1H4T - chains A and B; structure by X-ray diffraction, 2.90 A resolution.

== Chain A (and B) ==
Name: Prolyl-tRNA synthetase
Organism: Thermus thermophilus
Notes: EC 6.1.1.15; chain B of this document is another copy of the same molecule, construct and numbering; everything in this record applies to it too
Sequence (477 residues; numbered 1 to 477; the number before each row is that of its first residue):
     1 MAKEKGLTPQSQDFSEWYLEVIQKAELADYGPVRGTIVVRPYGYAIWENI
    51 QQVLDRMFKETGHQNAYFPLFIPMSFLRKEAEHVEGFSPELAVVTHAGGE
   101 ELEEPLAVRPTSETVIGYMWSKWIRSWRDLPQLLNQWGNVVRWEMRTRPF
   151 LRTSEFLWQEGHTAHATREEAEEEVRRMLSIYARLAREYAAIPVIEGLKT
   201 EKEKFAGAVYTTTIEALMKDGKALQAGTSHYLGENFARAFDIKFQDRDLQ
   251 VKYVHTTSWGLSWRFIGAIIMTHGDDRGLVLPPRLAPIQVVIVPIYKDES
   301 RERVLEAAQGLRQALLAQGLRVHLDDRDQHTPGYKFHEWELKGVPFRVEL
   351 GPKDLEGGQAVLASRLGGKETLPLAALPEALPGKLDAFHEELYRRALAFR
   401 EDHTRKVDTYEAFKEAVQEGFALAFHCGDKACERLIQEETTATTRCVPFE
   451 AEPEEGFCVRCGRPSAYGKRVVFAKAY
Unresolved in the structure: 1-4, 78-86
Ion coordination: Zn2+: Cys427, Cys432, Cys458, Cys461
Small-molecule neighbours: proline (PRO): Thr111, Glu113, Arg142, Trp158, Glu160, His162, Phe205, Thr228, His230, Ser258, Trp259, Gly260

== How chain A and chain B interact ==
Contacting residue pairs (106; chain A residue first):
  Asp29(A) - Met119(B)
  Asp29(A) - Trp123(B)  hydrogen bond
  Tyr30(A) - Met119(B)
  Tyr30(A) - Lys122(B)  hydrogen bond (backbone-side chain)
  Gly31(A) - Met119(B)
  Pro32(A) - Pro73(B)  hydrophobic
  Pro32(A) - Phe76(B)  hydrophobic
  Pro32(A) - Val115(B)
  Pro32(A) - Tyr118(B)
  Val33(A) - Pro73(B)  hydrophobic
  Val33(A) - Leu106(B)  hydrophobic
  Thr36(A) - Pro69(B)
  Ile37(A) - Pro69(B)
  Val38(A) - Tyr67(B)
  Val38(A) - Met119(B)  hydrophobic
  Val38(A) - Trp123(B)  hydrophobic
  Val39(A) - Ala66(B)
  Val39(A) - Tyr67(B)  hydrogen bond (backbone-backbone)
  Arg40(A) - Trp123(B)
  Pro41(A) - Gln64(B)
  Pro41(A) - Asn65(B)
  Pro41(A) - Ala66(B)
  Pro41(A) - Leu134(B)  hydrophobic
  Tyr44(A) - Asn65(B)
  Tyr44(A) - Ala66(B)  hydrophobic
  Tyr44(A) - Tyr67(B)  hydrophobic
  Glu48(A) - Asn65(B)  hydrogen bond
  Asn65(A) - Pro41(B)
  Asn65(A) - Tyr44(B)
  Asn65(A) - Glu48(B)  hydrogen bond
  Ala66(A) - Val39(B)
  Ala66(A) - Tyr44(B)
  Tyr67(A) - Val38(B)
  Tyr67(A) - Val39(B)  hydrogen bond (backbone-backbone)
  Tyr67(A) - Tyr44(B)  hydrophobic
  Tyr67(A) - Asn139(B)  hydrogen bond
  Tyr67(A) - Glu155(B)  hydrogen bond
  Tyr67(A) - Leu157(B)
  Pro69(A) - Thr36(B)
  Pro69(A) - Ile37(B)
  Pro69(A) - Val38(B)
  Pro69(A) - Glu155(B)
  Leu70(A) - Asn139(B)
  Leu70(A) - Glu155(B)  hydrogen bond (backbone-side chain)
  Phe71(A) - Val141(B)  hydrophobic
  Phe71(A) - Trp143(B)  hydrophobic
  Pro73(A) - Pro32(B)  hydrophobic
  Pro73(A) - Val33(B)  hydrophobic
  Phe76(A) - Pro32(B)  hydrophobic
  Phe87(A) - Gly99(B)
  Pro89(A) - Gly98(B)  hydrogen bond (backbone-backbone)
  Pro89(A) - Gly99(B)
  Leu91(A) - Ala97(B)
  Leu91(A) - Gly98(B)  hydrogen bond (backbone-backbone)
  Ala92(A) - Phe71(B)  hydrophobic
  Ala92(A) - His96(B)
  Val93(A) - Val94(B)
  Val93(A) - Thr95(B)  hydrogen bond (backbone-backbone)
  Val93(A) - His96(B)  hydrogen bond (backbone-backbone)
  Val94(A) - Ala92(B)
  Val94(A) - Val93(B)
  Val94(A) - Val94(B)  hydrophobic
  Thr95(A) - Val93(B)  hydrogen bond (backbone-backbone)
  Thr95(A) - Thr95(B)  hydrogen bond
  His96(A) - Phe87(B)
  His96(A) - Leu91(B)
  His96(A) - Ala92(B)
  His96(A) - Val93(B)  hydrogen bond (backbone-backbone)
  His96(A) - Thr95(B)
  Ala97(A) - Leu91(B)
  Ala97(A) - Trp143(B)
  Gly98(A) - Pro89(B)  hydrogen bond (backbone-backbone)
  Gly98(A) - Leu91(B)
  Gly98(A) - Trp143(B)
  Gly99(A) - Pro89(B)
  Leu106(A) - Val33(B)  hydrophobic
  Leu106(A) - Trp143(B)  hydrophobic
  Tyr118(A) - Pro32(B)  hydrophobic
  Met119(A) - Asp29(B)
  Met119(A) - Tyr30(B)
  Met119(A) - Val38(B)  hydrophobic
  Lys122(A) - Asp29(B)
  Lys122(A) - Tyr30(B)  hydrogen bond (side chain-backbone)
  Trp123(A) - Asp29(B)  hydrogen bond
  Trp123(A) - Val38(B)  hydrophobic
  Trp123(A) - Arg40(B)
  Arg128(A) - Gln329(B)  hydrogen bond (side chain-backbone)
  Arg128(A) - His330(B)
  Leu134(A) - Pro41(B)  hydrophobic
  Asn139(A) - Tyr67(B)  hydrogen bond
  Asn139(A) - Asn139(B)
  Val141(A) - Phe71(B)  hydrophobic
  Trp143(A) - Phe71(B)  hydrophobic
  Trp143(A) - Ala97(B)
  Trp143(A) - Gly98(B)
  Trp143(A) - Leu106(B)  hydrophobic
  Met145(A) - Gly98(B)
  Glu155(A) - Tyr67(B)  hydrogen bond
  Glu155(A) - Pro69(B)
  Glu155(A) - Leu70(B)  hydrogen bond (side chain-backbone)
  Leu157(A) - Tyr67(B)
  Asp328(A) - Trp127(B)
  Gln329(A) - Trp127(B)
  Gln329(A) - Arg128(B)  hydrogen bond (backbone-side chain)
  Gln329(A) - Leu130(B)  hydrogen bond (side chain-backbone)
  His330(A) - Arg128(B)
Also at the interface, not in a pair above, chain A (57 interface residues in all): Asp55, Gln64, Phe68, Ile72, Ser88, Val108, Arg109, Val115, Trp263
Also at the interface, not in a pair above, chain B (56 interface residues in all): Gly31, Phe68, Leu102, Val108, Arg109, Pro131, Trp263

== Overview ==
The interface between chain A and chain B involves 57 residues on one side and 56 on the other; the contacts
include 25 hydrogen bonds. Among the polar pairs are Asp29(A)-Trp123(B), Tyr30(A)-Lys122(B) and
Glu48(A)-Asn65(B). Chain A binds proline.
Both chains are Prolyl-tRNA synthetase (Thermus thermophilus). Entry 1H4T (Prolyl-tRNA synthetase from Thermus
thermophilus complexed with L-proline) was determined by X-ray diffraction together with 1H4Q, 1H4S, 1H4V and
1HC7 from the same study.
